5H8O - chains A and B; structure by X-ray diffraction, 4.21 A resolution (low resolution: residue-level contacts below are approximate; hydrogen-bond / salt-bridge calls are withheld).

== Chain A ==
Protein: VHH nanobody
From: Lama glama
Notes: antibody fragment or engineered binder
Amino-acid sequence (114 residues; each row starts with the number of its first residue):
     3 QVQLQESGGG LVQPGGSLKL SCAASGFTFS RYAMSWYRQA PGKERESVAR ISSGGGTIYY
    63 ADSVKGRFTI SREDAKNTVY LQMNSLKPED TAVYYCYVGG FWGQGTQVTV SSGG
Unresolved in the structure: 42-45, 114-116
Disulfide bonds: C24-C98

== Chain B ==
Protein: Apoptosis-associated speck-like protein containing a CARD
From: Homo sapiens
Reference sequence: Q9ULZ3 (ASC_HUMAN); residue numbers follow UniProt; this construct covers 115-195
Amino-acid sequence (81 residues; numbered 115 to 195; the number before each row is that of its first residue):
   115 IDQHRAALIA RVTNVEWLLD ALYGKVLTDE QYQAVRAEPT NPSKMRKLFS FTPAWNWTCK
   175 DLLLQALRES QSYLVEDLER S
Unresolved in the structure: 140-146
Curated features (UniProtKB/Swiss-Prot):
  - modified residue: S195 (Phosphoserine)
  - cross-link: K174 (Glycyl lysine isopeptide (Lys-Gly) (interchain with G-Cter in ubiquitin))
  - mutagenesis: K174 (K174R: Loss of inflammasome activation activity)
Reported in the primary citation:
  - mutagenesis - Y187A: decreased binding to His6-GFP-caspase-1CARD
  - mutagenesis - N128A/E130R: unchanged binding to VHH nanobody (chain A)

== Chain A / chain B interface ==
Pairs across the interface (4):
  Y61(A) - R125(B)
  Y61(A) - Y187(B)
  D64(A) - Q185(B)
  D64(A) - Y187(B)
Other interface residues (no listed pair), chain A (5 interface residues in all): G58, T59, Y62
Other interface residues (no listed pair), chain B (5 interface residues in all): D191, R194
Interface features reported in the paper:
  - epitope / paratope residues, chain A: T59(A), Y61(A), D64(A)
  - epitope / paratope residues, chain B: R125(B), Q185(B), Y187(B), D191(B), R194(B)

== In short ==
Chain A and chain B each contribute 5 residues to their interface. From UniProt: one mutagenesis site on chain
B. From the paper: Y187A of chain B reduces binding to His6-GFP-caspase-1CARD; epitope/paratope residues
T59(A), Y61(A) and R125(B) among others.
Chain A is VHH nanobody (Lama glama) and chain B is Apoptosis-associated speck-like protein containing a CARD
(Homo sapiens); the structure, Crystal structure of an ASC-binding nanobody in complex with the CARD domain of
ASC, was determined by X-ray diffraction together with 5H8D from the same study.
